4QW3 - chains M and b of the 28 polymer chains in the assembly; structure by X-ray diffraction, 2.90 A resolution.

Chain M:
Molecule: Proteasome subunit beta type-7
Organism: Saccharomyces cerevisiae
Notes: EC 3.4.25.1
UniProt: P30657 (PSB7_YEAST); residues -12 to 233 here correspond to UniProt positions 21-266 (UniProt number = residue number + 33)
Sequence (246 residues; row label = number of the first residue in the row; numbers below 1 keep their minus sign (Thr-12 is residue -12)):
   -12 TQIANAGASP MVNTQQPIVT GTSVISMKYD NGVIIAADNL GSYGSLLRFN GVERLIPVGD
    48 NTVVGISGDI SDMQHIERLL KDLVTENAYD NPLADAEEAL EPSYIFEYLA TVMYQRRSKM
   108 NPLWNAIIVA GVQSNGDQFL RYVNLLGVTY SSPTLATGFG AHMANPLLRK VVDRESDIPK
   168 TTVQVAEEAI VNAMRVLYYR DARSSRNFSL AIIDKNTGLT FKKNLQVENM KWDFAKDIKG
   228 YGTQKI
Disordered / not traced: -12 to 0

Chain b:
Molecule: Proteasome subunit beta type-1
Organism: Saccharomyces cerevisiae
Notes: EC 3.4.25.1
UniProt: P38624 (PSB1_YEAST); residues 1-196 here correspond to UniProt positions 20-215 (UniProt number = residue number + 19)
Sequence (196 residues; numbered 1 to 196; the number before each row is that of its first residue):
     1 TSIMAVTFKD GVILGADSRT TTGAYIANRV TDKLTRVHDK IWCCRSGSAA DTQAIADIVQ
    61 YHLELYTSQY GTPSTETAAS VFKELCYENK DNLTAGIIVA GYDDKNKGEV YTIPLGGSVH
   121 KLPYAIAGSG STFIYGYCDK NFRENMSKEE TVDFIKHSLS QAIKWDGSSG GVIRMVVLTA
   181 AGVERLIFYP DEYEQL
Swiss-Prot annotation at these positions:
  - active site: Thr1 (Nucleophile)
Covalently attached groups: bortezomib (BO2) linked to Thr1
Small-molecule neighbours: bortezomib (BO2; N-[(1R)-1-(dihydroxyboryl)-3-methylbutyl]-N-(pyrazin-2-ylcarbonyl)-L-phenylalaninamide): Arg19, Thr20, Thr21, Thr22, Ala27, Lys33, Arg45, Ser46, Gly47, Ser48, Ala49, Thr52, Ser168

Chain M / chain b interface:
Contacting residue pairs (63; chain M residue first):
  Ser32(M) - Trp165(b)
  Ser32(M) - Asp166(b)
  Ser32(M) - Gly167(b)  hydrogen bond (backbone-backbone)
  Leu33(M) - Phe133(b)  hydrophobic
  Leu33(M) - Trp165(b)
  Leu34(M) - Lys164(b)
  Leu34(M) - Trp165(b)  hydrogen bond (backbone-backbone)
  Leu34(M) - Gly167(b)
  Arg35(M) - Trp165(b)
  Asn37(M) - Trp165(b)
  Phe146(M) - Ala24(b)  hydrophobic
  Phe146(M) - Tyr25(b)
  Tyr185(M) - Glu194(b)  hydrogen bond
  Tyr186(M) - Ile26(b)
  Tyr186(M) - Arg29(b)
  Arg187(M) - Ala24(b)
  Arg187(M) - Tyr25(b)
  Arg187(M) - Ile26(b)  hydrogen bond (side chain-backbone)
  Arg187(M) - Ala27(b)  hydrogen bond (side chain-backbone)
  Arg187(M) - Asn28(b)
  Arg187(M) - Arg29(b)
  Asp188(M) - Ala24(b)
  Asp188(M) - Ile26(b)
  Ala189(M) - Arg19(b)
  Ala189(M) - Thr21(b)
  Ala189(M) - Ala24(b)  hydrogen bond (backbone-backbone)
  Ala189(M) - Ile26(b)
  Ala189(M) - Gly167(b)
  Arg193(M) - Asp191(b)  salt bridge
  Arg193(M) - Glu194(b)  salt bridge
  Lys218(M) - Arg29(b)  hydrogen bond (backbone-side chain)
  Trp219(M) - Arg29(b)
  Trp219(M) - Gly171(b)
  Trp219(M) - Val172(b)  hydrophobic
  Trp219(M) - Tyr189(b)
  Trp219(M) - Pro190(b)
  Asp220(M) - Tyr189(b)  hydrogen bond
  Phe221(M) - Arg29(b)
  Phe221(M) - Val30(b)  hydrophobic
  Ala222(M) - Val30(b)  hydrophobic
  Ala222(M) - Val172(b)  hydrophobic
  Ala222(M) - Arg174(b)  hydrogen bond (backbone-side chain)
  Ala222(M) - Ile187(b)  hydrophobic
  Lys223(M) - Ile187(b)
  Lys223(M) - Tyr189(b)
  Ile225(M) - Val30(b)  hydrophobic
  Ile225(M) - Arg174(b)  hydrogen bond (backbone-side chain)
  Lys226(M) - Asp32(b)
  Lys226(M) - Arg185(b)
  Gly227(M) - Asp32(b)  hydrogen bond (backbone-side chain)
  Tyr228(M) - Thr35(b)
  Tyr228(M) - Arg45(b)
  Tyr228(M) - Gln53(b)  hydrogen bond (side chain-backbone)
  Tyr228(M) - Ala56(b)
  Tyr228(M) - Asp57(b)  hydrogen bond
  Gln231(M) - Leu34(b)
  Gln231(M) - Thr35(b)
  Gln231(M) - Arg36(b)  hydrogen bond (side chain-backbone)
  Gln231(M) - Trp42(b)
  Gln231(M) - Arg185(b)
  Ile233(M) - Arg36(b)
  Ile233(M) - Trp42(b)
  Ile233(M) - Arg185(b)  hydrogen bond (backbone-side chain)
Also at the interface, not in a pair above, chain M (27 interface residues in all): Met150, Arg190, Met217
Also at the interface, not in a pair above, chain b (34 interface residues in all): Ile163, Val183

In short:
27 residues of chain M and 34 residues of chain b are in contact; the contacts include 15 hydrogen bonds and 2
salt bridges. Polar contacts include Arg193(M)-Asp191(b), Arg193(M)-Glu194(b) and Tyr185(M)-Glu194(b).
Covalently linked bortezomib: at Thr1(b). From UniProt: active-site residue Thr1(b) on chain b.
Here chain M is Proteasome subunit beta type-7 and chain b is Proteasome subunit beta type-1, both from
Saccharomyces cerevisiae. Entry 4QW3 (yCP beta5-C63F mutant in complex with bortezomib) was determined by
X-ray diffraction, deposited together with 4QUX, 4QUY, 4QV0, 4QV1, 4QV3, 4QV4 and 42 further entries.
